Entry 7PBN (electron microscopy, 3.20 A resolution); this record covers chains C and D of the 10 polymer chains in the assembly.

[Chain C (and D)]
Name: Holliday junction ATP-dependent DNA helicase RuvB
Organism: Streptococcus thermophilus
Notes: EC 3.6.4.12; chain D of this document is another copy of the same molecule, construct and numbering; everything in this record applies to it too
UniProtKB: A0A2U2MES7 (A0A2U2MES7_STRTR); residues 19-333 here = UniProt positions 19-333
Chain sequence (315 residues; numbered 19 to 333; the number before each row is that of its first residue):
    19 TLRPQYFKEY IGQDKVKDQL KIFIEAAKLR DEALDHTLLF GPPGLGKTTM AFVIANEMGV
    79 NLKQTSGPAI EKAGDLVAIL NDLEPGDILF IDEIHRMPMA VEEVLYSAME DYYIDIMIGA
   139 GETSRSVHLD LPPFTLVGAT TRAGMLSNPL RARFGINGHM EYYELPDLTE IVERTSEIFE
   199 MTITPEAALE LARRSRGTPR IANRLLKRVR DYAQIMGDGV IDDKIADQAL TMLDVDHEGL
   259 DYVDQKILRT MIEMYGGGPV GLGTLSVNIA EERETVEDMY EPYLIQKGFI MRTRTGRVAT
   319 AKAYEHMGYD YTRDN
Not modelled in the structure: 137-140, 332-333 (chain D: 332-333)
Metal / ion sites: Mg2+: Thr66 (together with ATP-gamma-S)
Residues lining bound ligands: ATP-gamma-S (AGS; phosphothiophosphoric acid-adenylate ester): Leu20, Arg21, Pro22, Tyr28, Ile29, Pro60, Pro61, Gly62, Leu63, Gly64, Lys65, Thr66, Thr67, Thr159, Tyr181, Ile189, Pro217, Arg218, Asn221

[How chain C and chain D interact]
Contacting residue pairs (30; chain C residue first):
  Gln37(C) - Met250(D)
  Phe41(C) - Arg226(D)
  Phe41(C) - Asp229(D)
  Ala44(C) - Asp229(D)
  Ala44(C) - Ile233(D)  hydrophobic
  Arg48(C) - Arg228(D)
  Arg48(C) - Asp229(D)  salt bridge
  Arg48(C) - Gln232(D)  hydrogen bond
  Asp53(C) - Arg226(D)  salt bridge
  Glu121(C) - Arg114(D)  salt bridge
  Glu128(C) - Arg218(D)  salt bridge
  Arg160(C) - Glu290(D)  salt bridge
  Ala161(C) - Met297(D)  hydrophobic
  Gly162(C) - Glu292(D)
  Gly162(C) - Thr293(D)  hydrogen bond (backbone-side chain)
  Gly162(C) - Asp296(D)
  Arg169(C) - Asp296(D)
  Arg169(C) - Met297(D)
  Arg171(C) - Arg218(D)
  Phe172(C) - Arg222(D)
  Gly173(C) - Arg222(D)
  Gly173(C) - Arg226(D)  hydrogen bond (backbone-side chain)
  His177(C) - Glu289(D)  salt bridge
  Glu179(C) - Tyr260(D)
  Gln304(C) - Val285(D)  hydrogen bond (side chain-backbone)
  Gln304(C) - Ala288(D)
  Arg310(C) - Tyr273(D)
  Arg310(C) - Gly281(D)
  Arg310(C) - Thr282(D)  hydrogen bond
  Arg312(C) - Thr313(D)
Also at the interface, not in a pair above, chain C (29 interface residues in all): Ile40, Glu43, Leu47, Phe58, Pro60, Thr159, Ala170, Ile174, Tyr180, Ile303
Also at the interface, not in a pair above, chain D (29 interface residues in all): Lys225, Tyr230, Met234, Leu251, Val261, Asn286, Tyr298

[Summary]
The chain C/chain D interface involves 29 residues from each chain; the contacts include 5 hydrogen bonds and
6 salt bridges. Among the polar pairs are Arg48(C)-Asp229(D), Asp53(C)-Arg226(D) and Glu121(C)-Arg114(D).
Chain C binds ATP-gamma-S.
Both chains are Holliday junction ATP-dependent DNA helicase RuvB (Streptococcus thermophilus). Entry 7PBN
(RuvAB branch migration motor complexed to the Holliday junction - RuvB AAA+ state s3 [t2 dataset]) was
determined by electron microscopy (same publication as 7PBL, 7PBM, 7PBO, 7PBP, 7PBQ, 7PBR and 3 further
entries).
